Entry 1P3L (X-ray diffraction, 2.40 A resolution); this record covers chains J and B of the 10 polymer chains in the assembly.

== Chain J ==
Molecule: Palindromic 146bp Human Alpha-Satellite DNA fragment
Source organism: Homo sapiens
Sequence (146 nucleotides; each row starts with the number of its first residue):
   147 ATCAATATCC ACCTGCAGAT TCTACCAAAA GTGTATTTGG AAACTGCTCC ATCAAAAGGC
   207 ATGTTCAGCG GAATTCCGCT GAACATGCCT TTTGATGGAG CAGTTTCCAA ATACACTTTT
   267 GGTAGAATCT GCAGGTGGAT ATTGAT

== Chain B ==
Protein: Histone H4
Source organism: Xenopus laevis
UniProt: P62799 (H4_XENLA); residues 1-102 here = UniProt positions 1-102
Amino-acid sequence (102 residues; row label = number of the first residue in the row):
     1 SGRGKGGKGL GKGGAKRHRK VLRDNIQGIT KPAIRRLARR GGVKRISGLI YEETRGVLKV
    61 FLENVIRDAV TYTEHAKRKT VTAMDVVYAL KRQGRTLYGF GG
Not modelled in the structure: 1-23
Reported in the primary citation:
  - conformationally variable residues: Arg45

== Chain J / chain B interface ==
Contacting residue pairs (12; chain J residue first):
  DG227(J) with Arg45(B), phosphate contact; Ile46(B), sugar contact; Ser47(B), phosphate contact; Gly48(B), hydrogen bond to the phosphate
  DA228(J) with Arg35(B), salt bridge to the phosphate; Arg45(B), salt bridge to the phosphate; Ile46(B), hydrogen bond to the phosphate
  DG246(J) with Lys79(B), phosphate contact; Thr80(B), phosphate contact
  DC247(J) with Arg78(B), phosphate contact; Lys79(B), hydrogen bond to the phosphate; Thr80(B), hydrogen bond to the phosphate
Also at the interface, not in a pair above, chain J (5 interface residues in all): DA248
Also at the interface, not in a pair above, chain B (10 interface residues in all): Lys44, Tyr51

== Summary ==
The interface between chain J and chain B involves 5 residues on one side and 10 on the other; the contacts
include 4 hydrogen bonds and 2 salt bridges. Among the polar pairs are DG227(J)-Gly48(B), DA228(J)-Ile46(B)
and DC247(J)-Lys79(B). The paper reports conformational variability at Arg45(B).
Chain J is Palindromic 146bp Human Alpha-Satellite DNA fragment (Homo sapiens) and chain B is Histone H4
(Xenopus laevis); the structure, Crystallographic Studies of Nucleosome Core Particles containing Histone
'Sin' Mutants, was determined by X-ray diffraction (same publication as 1P34, 1P3A, 1P3B, 1P3F, 1P3G, 1P3I and
4 further entries).
